2VSU - chains D and E of the 6 polymer chains in the assembly; structure by X-ray diffraction, 1.90 A resolution.

Chain D:
Protein: P-hydroxycinnamoyl CoA hydratase/lyase
From: Pseudomonas fluorescens
Notes: EC 4.2.1.101
Reference sequence: O69762 (O69762_PSEFL); residue numbers follow UniProt; this construct covers 1-276
Amino-acid sequence (276 residues; row label = number of the first residue in the row):
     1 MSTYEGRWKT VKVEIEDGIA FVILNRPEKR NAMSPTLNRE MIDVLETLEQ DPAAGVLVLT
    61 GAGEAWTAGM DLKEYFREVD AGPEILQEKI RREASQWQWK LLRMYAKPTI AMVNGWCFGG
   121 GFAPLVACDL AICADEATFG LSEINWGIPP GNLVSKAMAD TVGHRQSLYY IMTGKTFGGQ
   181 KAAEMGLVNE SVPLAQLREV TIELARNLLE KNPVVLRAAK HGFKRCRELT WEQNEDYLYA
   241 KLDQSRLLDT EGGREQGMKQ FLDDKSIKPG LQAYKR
Disordered / not traced: 1-2, 251-276
Differences from the reference sequence: engineered mutation Ala123 (Ser in O69762)
UniProt features mapped onto this chain:
  - binding site (acetyl-CoA): Lys29, Ala68, Met70, Leu72, Gly120, Ser142, Trp146
  - binding site (vanillin): Tyr75, Gly151, Tyr239
  - mutagenesis: Glu143 (E143A: Abolishes catalytic activity), Tyr239 (Y239F: Increased KM for feruloyl-CoA but retains a significant amount of catalytic activity with a kcat 10 times less than that of the wild-type)
Small-molecule neighbours:
  - acetyl coenzyme A (ACO): Glu28, Lys29, Arg30, Ala32, Glu64, Ala68, Gly69, Met70, Asp71, Leu72, Lys73, Phe76, Trp116, Phe118, Gly119, Gly120, Ser142, Glu143, Trp146, Ile148
  - 4-hydroxy-3-methoxybenzaldehyde (V55): Met70, Tyr75, Phe76, Arg91, Ala94, Gln98, Gly120, Glu143, Ile148, Pro150, Gly151, Asn152, Val154
What the authors report for this chain:
  - binding site for acetyl coenzyme A: Arg30, Met70, Gly120, Ser142
  - catalytic residues: Met70, Gly120, Glu143
  - conformationally variable residues (helix shift, side-chain flip): Arg30, Met70, Leu72, Glu74 to Ala81, Trp146, Ile148
  - binding site for 4-hydroxy-3-methoxybenzaldehyde: Tyr75, Glu143
  - catalytic residues: Tyr75, Arg91 (proposed by the authors, not directly observed)
  - mutagenesis - E143A: abolished catalytic activity
  - mutagenesis - Y239F: decreased catalytic activity

Chain E:
Protein: P-hydroxycinnamoyl CoA hydratase/lyase
From: Pseudomonas fluorescens
Notes: EC 4.2.1.101
Reference sequence: O69762 (O69762_PSEFL); residues 1-276 here = UniProt positions 1-276
Amino-acid sequence (276 residues; numbered 1 to 276; the number before each row is that of its first residue):
     1 MSTYEGRWKT VKVEIEDGIA FVILNRPEKR NAMSPTLNRE MIDVLETLEQ DPAAGVLVLT
    61 GAGEAWTAGM DLKEYFREVD AGPEILQEKI RREASQWQWK LLRMYAKPTI AMVNGWCFGG
   121 GFAPLVACDL AICADEATFG LSEINYGIPP GNLVSKAMAD TVGHRQSLYY IMTGKTFGGQ
   181 KAAEMGLVNE SVPLAQLREV TIELARNLLE KNPVVLRAAK HGFKRCRELT WEQNEDYLYA
   241 KLDQSRLLDT EGGREQGMKQ FLDDKSIKPG LQAYKR
Disordered / not traced: 1-2, 80-81, 250-276
Differences from the reference sequence: engineered mutation Ala123 (Ser in O69762); conflict Tyr146 (Trp in O69762)
UniProt features mapped onto this chain:
  - binding site (acetyl-CoA): Lys29, Ala68, Met70, Leu72, Gly120, Ser142
  - binding site (vanillin): Tyr75, Gly151, Tyr239
  - mutagenesis: Glu143 (E143A: Abolishes catalytic activity), Tyr239 (Y239F: Increased KM for feruloyl-CoA but retains a significant amount of catalytic activity with a kcat 10 times less than that of the wild-type)
Small-molecule neighbours: acetyl coenzyme A (ACO): Glu28, Lys29, Arg30, Ala32, Ala68, Gly69, Met70, Asp71, Leu72, Trp116, Phe118, Gly119, Gly120, Ser142, Glu143, Tyr146, Ile148
What the authors report for this chain:
  - binding site for 4-hydroxy-3-methoxybenzaldehyde: Tyr239
  - specificity-determining residues: Tyr239
  - catalytic residues: Tyr239 (proposed by the authors, not directly observed)

How chain D and chain E interact:
Pairs across the interface - 79 pairs, chain D then chain E:
  Tyr75(D) with Tyr239(E)
  Asp80(D) with Arg246(E), salt bridge
  Gln87(D) with Arg246(E), hydrogen bond
  Arg91(D) with Tyr239(E); Leu242(E); Asp243(E), salt bridge; Arg246(E)
  Ser95(D) with Glu235(E), hydrogen bond
  Trp99(D) with Trp231(E), hydrophobic; Glu232(E); Glu235(E)
  Lys100(D) with Glu232(E); Glu235(E), salt bridge
  Arg103(D) with Trp231(E)
  Ile144(D) with Lys211(E); Val215(E), hydrophobic; Leu216(E)
  Asn145(D) with Lys211(E), hydrogen bond
  Gly147(D) with Val215(E)
  Ile148(D) with Val215(E); Leu242(E), hydrophobic
  Pro149(D) with Val215(E); Ala218(E), hydrophobic; Ala219(E); Leu242(E), hydrophobic; Ser245(E)
  Pro150(D) with Ala219(E)
  Gly151(D) with Leu242(E)
  Asn152(D) with Leu238(E); Tyr239(E), hydrogen bond
  Leu153(D) with Trp231(E); Asn234(E); Glu235(E)
  Ser155(D) with Phe223(E); Cys226(E), hydrogen bond (backbone-side chain)
  Lys156(D) with Cys226(E), hydrogen bond (side chain-backbone); Arg227(E), hydrogen bond (side chain-backbone); Leu229(E), hydrogen bond (side chain-backbone); Trp231(E); Asn234(E)
  Ala159(D) with Phe223(E); Cys226(E), hydrophobic; Arg227(E)
  Asp160(D) with Trp231(E), hydrogen bond
  His164(D) with Asp160(E); Thr161(E); Phe223(E); Arg227(E), hydrogen bond
  Arg165(D) with Leu125(E), hydrogen bond (side chain-backbone); Val126(E); Cys128(E), hydrogen bond (side chain-backbone); Asp129(E), hydrogen bond (side chain-backbone); Leu130(E); Ala131(E); Gly186(E); Leu187(E), hydrogen bond (side chain-backbone); Val188(E); Asn189(E), hydrogen bond (backbone-side chain)
  Ser167(D) with Phe223(E)
  Leu168(D) with Asp129(E); Leu130(E), hydrophobic; Lys220(E); Phe223(E), hydrophobic
  Tyr169(D) with Leu130(E); Asn189(E); Leu204(E), hydrophobic
  Ile171(D) with Ala219(E), hydrophobic; Phe223(E), hydrophobic
  Met172(D) with Pro108(E), hydrophobic; Asp129(E); Leu208(E), hydrophobic; Lys211(E); Leu216(E), hydrophobic; Lys220(E)
  Thr173(D) with Leu204(E); Asn207(E); Lys211(E), hydrogen bond (backbone-side chain)
  Lys175(D) with Asn207(E), hydrogen bond
  Glu228(D) with Thr230(E)
Also at the interface, not in a pair above, chain D (38 interface residues in all): Arg92, Ala123, Val126, Ala127, Ala157, Met158, Gln166
Also at the interface, not in a pair above, chain E (39 interface residues in all): Lys224, Lys241
Interface features reported in the paper:
  - pairs named by the authors: Tyr75(D)-Tyr239(E)

Summary:
The interface between chain D and chain E involves 38 residues on one side and 39 on the other; the contacts
include 17 hydrogen bonds and 3 salt bridges. Among the polar pairs are Asp80(D)-Arg246(E), Arg91(D)-Asp243(E)
and Lys100(D)-Glu235(E). The paper describes a contact between Tyr75(D) and Tyr239(E). From the paper:
catalytic residues Met70(D), Gly120(D) and Tyr239(E) among others; E143A of chain D abolishes catalytic
activity.
Chain D is P-hydroxycinnamoyl CoA hydratase/lyase and chain E is P-hydroxycinnamoyl CoA hydratase/lyase, both
from Pseudomonas fluorescens; the structure, A ternary complex of Hydroxycinnamoyl-CoA Hydratase-Lyase (HCHL)
with acetyl-Coenzyme A and vanillin gives insights into substrate ..., was determined by X-ray diffraction
(same publication as 2VSS).
